8ES4 - chains E and G of the 8 polymer chains in the assembly; structure by electron microscopy, 3.30 A resolution.

Chain E:
Name: Gp40
Source organism: Shigella phage Buco
UniProtKB: A0A482JLU9 (A0A482JLU9_9CAUD); residue numbers follow UniProt; this construct covers 1-778
Sequence (778 residues; row label = number of the first residue in the row):
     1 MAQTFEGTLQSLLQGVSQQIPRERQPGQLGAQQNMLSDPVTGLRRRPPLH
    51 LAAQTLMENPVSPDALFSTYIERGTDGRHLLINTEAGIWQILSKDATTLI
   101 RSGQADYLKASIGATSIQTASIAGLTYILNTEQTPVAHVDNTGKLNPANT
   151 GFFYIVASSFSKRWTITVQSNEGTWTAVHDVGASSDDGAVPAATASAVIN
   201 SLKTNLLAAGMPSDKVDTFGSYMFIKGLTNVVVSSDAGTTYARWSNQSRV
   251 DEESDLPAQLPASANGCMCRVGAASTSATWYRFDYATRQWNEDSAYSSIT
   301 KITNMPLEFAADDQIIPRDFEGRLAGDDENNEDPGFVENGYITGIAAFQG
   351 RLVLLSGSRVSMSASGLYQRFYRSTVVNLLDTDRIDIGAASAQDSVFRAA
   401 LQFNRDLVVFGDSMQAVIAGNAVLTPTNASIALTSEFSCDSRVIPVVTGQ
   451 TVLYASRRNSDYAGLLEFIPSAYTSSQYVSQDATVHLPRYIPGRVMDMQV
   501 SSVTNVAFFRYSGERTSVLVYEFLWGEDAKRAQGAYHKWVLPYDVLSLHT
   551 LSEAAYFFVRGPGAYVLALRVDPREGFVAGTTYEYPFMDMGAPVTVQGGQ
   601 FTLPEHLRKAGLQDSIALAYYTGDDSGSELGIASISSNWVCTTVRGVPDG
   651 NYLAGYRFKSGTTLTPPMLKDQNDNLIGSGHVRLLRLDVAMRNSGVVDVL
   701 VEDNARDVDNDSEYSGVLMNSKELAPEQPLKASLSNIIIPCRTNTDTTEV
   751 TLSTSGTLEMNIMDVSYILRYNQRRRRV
Disordered / not traced: 1-4, 777-778

Chain G:
Name: Gp44
Source organism: Shigella phage Buco
UniProtKB: A0A482JMG8 (A0A482JMG8_9CAUD); residue numbers follow UniProt; this construct covers 1-260
Sequence (260 residues; row label = number of the first residue in the row):
     1 MAYSWSEQVVPSGTTLISVDIEYLDKSYIYLYINNVLISNSDYSWNSDTL
    51 IQLNTPMASAGTVLLVRRTDKEYLYIMFAEGAAFIRENLDVQNTQFLHLA
   101 QELVEGRSIDGFYGDLSMNGYRITHLADGVDPKDAVNKGQLDSVSNRVSS
   151 IENSFLGLTTVSYPWYTVVSADTDTFEPPFKFTKAALYIDGLCQVPDYSY
   201 VVVDNKLLLAESVPTGTVVFARLGEDTDAATEAATTTALAAVQADLQNQI
   251 NALRALLQGG
Disordered / not traced: 1-2, 9-13, 54-63, 148-260

Chain E / chain G interface:
Residue-residue contacts (16):
  Tyr620(E) with Ala83(G)
  Leu630(E) with Gly81(G); Ala83(G), hydrophobic
  Gly631(E) with Glu80(G); Gly81(G), hydrogen bond (backbone-backbone)
  Arg645(E) with Asp25(G), salt bridge; Tyr75(G), hydrogen bond (side chain-backbone)
  Gly646(E) with Ala82(G); Ala83(G); Asn88(G), hydrogen bond (backbone-side chain)
  Pro648(E) with Ala83(G); Ile85(G), hydrophobic
  Ala725(E) with Phe84(G)
  Pro726(E) with Phe84(G); Arg86(G)
  Glu727(E) with Arg86(G), salt bridge
Interface residues without a listed pair, chain E (13 interface residues in all): Glu629, Val644, Val647, Leu730
Interface residues without a listed pair, chain G (11 interface residues in all): Ile76

Summary:
The interface between chain E and chain G involves 13 residues on one side and 11 on the other, with 3
hydrogen bonds and 2 salt bridges. Among the polar pairs are Arg645(E)-Asp25(G), Glu727(E)-Arg86(G) and
Arg645(E)-Tyr75(G).
Here chain E is Gp40 and chain G is Gp44, both from Shigella phage Buco. Entry 8ES4 (Focused reconstruction of
HRP29 tail) was determined by electron microscopy.
